4Y8H - chains C and D of the 34 polymer chains in the assembly; structure by X-ray diffraction, 2.50 A resolution.

Chain C:
Molecule: Proteasome subunit alpha type-4
From: Saccharomyces cerevisiae (strain ATCC 204508 / S288c)
Notes: EC 3.4.25.1
UniProt: P40303 (PSA4_YEAST); residues -1 to 252 here correspond to UniProt positions 1-254 (UniProt number = residue number + 2)
Chain sequence (254 residues; numbered -1 to 252; the number before each row is that of its first residue; numbers below 1 keep their minus sign (Met-1 is residue -1)):
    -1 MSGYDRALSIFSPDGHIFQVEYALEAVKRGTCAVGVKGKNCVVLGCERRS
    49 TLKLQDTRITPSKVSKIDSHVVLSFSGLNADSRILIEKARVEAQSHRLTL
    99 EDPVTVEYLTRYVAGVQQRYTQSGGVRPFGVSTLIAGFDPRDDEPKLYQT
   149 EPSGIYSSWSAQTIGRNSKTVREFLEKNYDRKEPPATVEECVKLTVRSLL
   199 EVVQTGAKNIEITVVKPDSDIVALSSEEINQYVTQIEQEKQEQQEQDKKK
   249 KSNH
Disordered / not traced: -1 to 0, 241-252
Swiss-Prot annotation at these positions:
  - modified residue: Thr58 (Phosphothreonine)

Chain D:
Molecule: Proteasome subunit alpha type-5
From: Saccharomyces cerevisiae (strain ATCC 204508 / S288c)
Notes: EC 3.4.25.1
UniProt: P32379 (PSA5_YEAST); residues -7 to 252 here correspond to UniProt positions 1-260 (UniProt number = residue number + 8)
Chain sequence (260 residues; each row starts with the number of its first residue; numbers below 1 keep their minus sign (Met-7 is residue -7)):
    -7 MFLTRSEYDRGVSTFSPEGRLFQVEYSLEAIKLGSTAIGIATKEGVVLGV
    43 EKRATSPLLESDSIEKIVEIDRHIGCAMSGLTADARSMIEHARTAAVTHN
    93 LYYDEDINVESLTQSVCDLALRFGEGASGEERLMSRPFGVALLIAGHDAD
   143 DGYQLFHAEPSGTFYRYNAKAIGSGSEGAQAELLNEWHSSLTLKEAELLV
   193 LKILKQVMEEKLDENNAQLSCITKQDGFKIYDNEKTAELIKELKEKEAAE
   243 SPEEADVEMS
Disordered / not traced: -7 to 0, 118-124, 243-252

Chain C / chain D interface:
Pairs across the interface (64; chain C residue first):
  Asp3(C) with Glu117(D)
  Arg4(C) with Asp1(D), salt bridge; Glu117(D)
  Ala5(C) with Val4(D), hydrophobic; Glu117(D); Ser127(D)
  Ser7(C) with Ser127(D); Arg128(D)
  Ile8(C) with Val4(D), hydrophobic; Gln15(D)
  Phe9(C) with Gln15(D); Tyr18(D); Ser19(D); Ala22(D), hydrophobic; Leu73(D), hydrophobic; Arg128(D); Pro129(D); Gly131(D)
  Ser10(C) with Tyr18(D)
  Pro11(C) with Tyr18(D), hydrophobic; Glu21(D)
  Asp12(C) with Glu21(D)
  Gly13(C) with Tyr18(D); Glu21(D); Ala22(D)
  His14(C) with Leu25(D)
  Ile15(C) with Leu73(D), hydrophobic; Arg128(D)
  Lys35(C) with Glu52(D), salt bridge
  Gln116(C) with Ala75(D); Asp76(D); Arg128(D)
  Thr119(C) with Arg128(D), hydrogen bond (backbone-side chain)
  Gln120(C) with Asp76(D); Met126(D); Ser127(D), hydrogen bond (backbone-backbone); Arg128(D); Phe130(D)
  Ser121(C) with Ser127(D)
  Gly122(C) with Ser127(D)
  Ser151(C) with Ala75(D)
  Gly152(C) with Ala75(D)
  Ile153(C) with Thr74(D); Ala75(D)
  Ser155(C) with Leu51(D); Ser55(D)
  Ser156(C) with Leu51(D); Glu52(D), hydrogen bond (backbone-backbone); Ser55(D), hydrogen bond (backbone-side chain)
  Trp157(C) with Ser48(D); Leu50(D); Leu51(D); Glu52(D)
  Ser158(C) with Leu50(D), hydrogen bond (backbone-backbone); Glu52(D), hydrogen bond
  Ala159(C) with Leu50(D)
  Leu173(C) with Leu50(D), hydrophobic
  Glu174(C) with Ser48(D), hydrogen bond; Pro49(D); Leu50(D)
  Arg179(C) with Pro49(D), hydrogen bond (side chain-backbone); Leu50(D); Leu51(D), hydrogen bond (side chain-backbone); Glu52(D)
Also at the interface, not in a pair above, chain C (31 interface residues in all): Arg170, Tyr177
Also at the interface, not in a pair above, chain D (27 interface residues in all): Thr47, Ser53

Summary:
31 residues of chain C and 27 residues of chain D are in contact, with 9 hydrogen bonds and 2 salt bridges.
Polar pairs include Arg4(C)-Asp1(D), Lys35(C)-Glu52(D) and Thr119(C)-Arg128(D).
Here chain C is Proteasome subunit alpha type-4 and chain D is Proteasome subunit alpha type-5, both from
Saccharomyces cerevisiae (strain ATCC 204508 / S288c). Entry 4Y8H (Yeast 20S proteasome in complex with
N3-APAL-ep) was determined by X-ray diffraction together with 4Y69, 4Y6A, 4Y6V, 4Y6Z, 4Y70, 4Y74 and 34
further entries from the same study.
